8AXU - chains A and B; structure by X-ray diffraction, 1.60 A resolution.

[Chain A]
Name: 14-3-3 protein sigma
From: Homo sapiens
UniProtKB: P31947 (1433S_HUMAN); residue numbers follow UniProt; this construct covers 1-231
Amino-acid sequence (236 residues; each row starts with the number of its first residue; numbers below 1 keep their minus sign (Gly-4 is residue -4)):
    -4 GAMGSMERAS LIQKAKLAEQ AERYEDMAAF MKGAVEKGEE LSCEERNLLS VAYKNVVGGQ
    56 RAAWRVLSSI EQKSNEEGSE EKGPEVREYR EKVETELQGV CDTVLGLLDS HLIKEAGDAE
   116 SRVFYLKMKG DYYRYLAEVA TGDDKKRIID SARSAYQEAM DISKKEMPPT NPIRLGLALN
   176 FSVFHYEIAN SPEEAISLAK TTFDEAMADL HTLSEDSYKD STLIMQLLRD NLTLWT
Construct notes: expression tag (-4 to 0)
Curated features (UniProtKB/Swiss-Prot):
  - site (Interaction with phosphoserine on interacting protein): Arg56, Arg129
  - modified residue (Phosphoserine): Ser5, Ser74
Covalently attached groups: compound O6L linked to Cys38
Metal / ion sites: Mg2+ site 1 near Glu2 (its only coordinating residue here); Mg2+ site 2 near Ser37 (its only coordinating residue here); Mg2+ site 3 near Glu89 (its only coordinating residue here)
Small-molecule neighbours: O6L (2-chloranyl-N-[[1-[1-(4-chloranylphenoxy)cyclopentyl]carbonylpiperidin-4-yl]methyl]ethanamide): Arg41, Asn42, Phe119, Lys122, Pro167, Ile168, Gly171, Leu218, Ile219
From the paper describing this entry:
  - binding site for O6L: Cys38, Leu218, Ile219

[Chain B]
Name: Estrogen receptor
UniProtKB: P03372 (ESR1_HUMAN); residues 591-595 here = UniProt positions 591-595
Amino-acid sequence (5 residues; each row starts with the number of its first residue):
   591 FPATV
Modified / non-standard residues: Thr594 (phosphothreonine; TPO)
From the paper describing this entry:
  - post-translational modification sites: Thr594 (citing earlier work)

[Interface between chain A and chain B]
Contacting residue pairs (20; chain A residue first):
  Lys49(A) with Val595(B)
  Arg56(A) with Phe591(B); Thr594(B)
  Arg60(A) with Phe591(B)
  Lys122(A) with Val595(B), hydrogen bond (side chain-backbone)
  Arg129(A) with Thr594(B)
  Tyr130(A) with Thr594(B)
  Gly171(A) with Val595(B)
  Leu174(A) with Ala593(B); Thr594(B); Val595(B), hydrophobic
  Asn175(A) with Thr594(B); Val595(B), hydrogen bond (side chain-backbone)
  Val178(A) with Ala593(B); Thr594(B)
  Glu182(A) with Pro592(B)
  Leu222(A) with Val595(B), hydrophobic
  Asn226(A) with Pro592(B); Ala593(B), hydrogen bond (side chain-backbone)
  Trp230(A) with Pro592(B), hydrophobic
Other interface residues (no listed pair), chain A (16 interface residues in all): Asp126, Leu229

[Overview]
16 residues of chain A face 5 of chain B across their interface; the contacts include 3 hydrogen bonds. Among
the polar pairs are Lys122(A)-Val595(B), Asn175(A)-Val595(B) and Asn226(A)-Ala593(B). Covalently linked
compound O6L: at Cys38(A). From the paper: a binding site for O6L at Cys38(A), Leu218(A) and Ile219(A); a
modification site at Thr594(B).
Here chain A is 14-3-3 protein sigma (Homo sapiens) and chain B is Estrogen receptor. Entry 8AXU (Small
molecule stabilizer for ERalpha and 14-3-3 (1075297)) was determined by X-ray diffraction together with 8AI0,
8ALR, 8ALT, 8ALV, 8ALW, 8AM7 and 32 further entries from the same study.
